Entry 1YML (X-ray diffraction, 1.70 A resolution); this record covers chain A.

== Chain A ==
Name: M-phase inducer phosphatase 2
Source organism: Homo sapiens
Notes: EC 3.1.3.48; fragment: catalytic domain
Reference sequence: P30305 (MPIP2_HUMAN); residues 377-550 here correspond to UniProt positions 391-564 (UniProt number = residue number + 14)
Amino-acid sequence (175 residues; row label = number of the first residue in the row):
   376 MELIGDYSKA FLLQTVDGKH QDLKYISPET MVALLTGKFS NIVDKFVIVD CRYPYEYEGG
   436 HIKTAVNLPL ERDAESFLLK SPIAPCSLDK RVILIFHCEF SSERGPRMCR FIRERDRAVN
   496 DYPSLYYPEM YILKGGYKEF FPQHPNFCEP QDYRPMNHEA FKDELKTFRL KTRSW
Disordered / not traced: 461-464
Modified positions: Cys-473 (s-hydroxycysteine; CSO)
Differences from the reference sequence: initiating methionine (376); modified residue (473)

== Summary ==
Chain A is M-phase inducer phosphatase 2 (Homo sapiens); the structure, Crystal Structure of the CDC25B
phosphatase catalytic domain with the active site cysteine in the sulfenic ..., was determined by X-ray
diffraction together with 1YM9, 1YMD, 1YMK and 1YS0 from the same study.
